Entry 6IGM (electron microscopy, 4.00 A resolution); this record covers chains A and H of the 9 polymer chains in the assembly.

Chain A:
Name: RuvB-like 1
Organism: Homo sapiens
Notes: EC 3.6.4.12
UniProt: Q9Y265 (RUVB1_HUMAN); numbering as in UniProt (aligned over 1-456)
Sequence (456 residues; row label = number of the first residue in the row):
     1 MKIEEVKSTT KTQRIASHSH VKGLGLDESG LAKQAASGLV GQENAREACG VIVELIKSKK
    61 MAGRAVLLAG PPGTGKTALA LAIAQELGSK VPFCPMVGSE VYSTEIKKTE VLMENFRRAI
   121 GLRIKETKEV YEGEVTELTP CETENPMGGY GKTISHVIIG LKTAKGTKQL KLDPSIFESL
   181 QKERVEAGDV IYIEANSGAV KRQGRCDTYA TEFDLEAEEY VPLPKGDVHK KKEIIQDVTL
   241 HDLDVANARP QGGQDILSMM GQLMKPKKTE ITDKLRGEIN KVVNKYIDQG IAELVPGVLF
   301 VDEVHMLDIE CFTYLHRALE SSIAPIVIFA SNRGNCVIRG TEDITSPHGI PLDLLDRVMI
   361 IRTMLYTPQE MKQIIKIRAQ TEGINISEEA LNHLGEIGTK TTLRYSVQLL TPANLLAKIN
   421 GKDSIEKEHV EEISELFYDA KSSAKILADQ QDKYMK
Unresolved in the structure: 1-12, 143-153, 251-268, 447-456
Curated features (UniProtKB/Swiss-Prot):
  - binding site (ATP): Gly-70 to Thr-77
  - modified residue: Lys-453 (N6-acetyllysine)
  - cross-link (Glycyl lysine isopeptide (Lys-Gly)): Lys-2 (interchain with G-Cter in SUMO2), Lys-225 (interchain with G-Cter in SUMO1), Lys-445 (interchain with G-Cter in SUMO2)
  - mutagenesis: Lys-76 (K76M: No effect on interaction with NOPCHAP1), Asp-302 (D302N: Abolishes ATPase activity; inhibition of MYC- and CTNNB1-mediated transformation), Glu-303 (E303Q: Reduces ATPase activity. Decreases interaction with NOPCHAP1. No effect on formation of RUVBL1-RUVBL2 heteromeric complex)

Chain H:
Name: Helicase SRCAP
Organism: Homo sapiens
Notes: EC 3.6.4.-
UniProt: Q6ZRS2 (SRCAP_HUMAN); residue numbers follow UniProt; this construct covers 1-3230
Sequence (3230 residues; row label = number of the first residue in the row):
     1 MQSSPSPAHP QLPVLQTQMV SDGMTGSNPV SPASSSSPAS SGAGGISPQH IAQDSSLDGP
    61 PGPPDGATVP LEGFSLSQAA DLANKGPKWE KSHAEIAEQA KHEAEIETRI AELRKEGFWS
   121 LKRLPKVPEP PRPKGHWDYL CEEMQWLSAD FAQERRWKRG VARKVVRMVI RHHEEQRQKE
   181 ERARREEQAK LRRIASTMAK DVRQFWSNVE KVVQFKQQSR LEEKRKKALD LHLDFIVGQT
   241 EKYSDLLSQS LNQPLTSSKA GSSPCLGSSS AASSPPPPAS RLDDEDGDFQ PQEDEEEDDE
   301 ETIEVEEQQE GNDAEAQRRE IELLRREGEL PLEELLRSLP PQLLEGPSSP SQTPSSHDSD
   361 TRDGPEEGAE EEPPQVLEIK PPPSAVTQRN KQPWHPDEDD EEFTANEEEA EDEEDTIAAE
   421 EQLEGEVDHA MELSELAREG ELSMEELLQQ YAGAYAPGSG SSEDEDEDEV DANSSDCEPE
   481 GPVEAEEPPQ EDSSSQSDSV EDRSEDEEDE HSEEEETSGS SASEESESEE SEDAQSQSQA
   541 DEEEEDDDFG VEYLLARDEE QSEADAGSGP PTPGPTTLGP KKEITDIAAA AESLQPKGYT
   601 LATTQVKTPI PLLLRGQLRE YQHIGLDWLV TMYEKKLNGI LADEMGLGKT IQTISLLAHL
   661 ACEKGNWGPH LIIVPTSVML NWEMELKRWC PSFKILTYYG AQKERKLKRQ GWTKPNAFHV
   721 CITSYKLVLQ DHQAFRRKNW RYLILDEAQN IKNFKSQRWQ SLLNFNSQRR LLLTGTPLQN
   781 SLMELWSLMH FLMPHVFQSH REFKEWFSNP LTGMIEGSQE YNEGLVKRLH KVLRPFLLRR
   841 VKVDVEKQMP KKYEHVIRCR LSKRQRCLYD DFMAQTTTKE TLATGHFMSV INILMQLRKV
   901 CNHPNLFDPR PVTSPFITPG ICFSTASLVL RATDVHPLQR IDMGRFDLIG LEGRVSRYEA
   961 DTFLPRHRLS RRVLLEVATA PDPPPRPKPV KMKVNRMLQP VPKQEGRTVV VVNNPRAPLG
  1021 PVPVRPPPGP ELSAQPTPGP VPQVLPASLM VSASPAGPPL IPASRPPGPV LLPPLQPNSG
  1081 SLPQVLPSPL GVLSGTSRPP TPTLSLKPTP PAPVRLSPAP PPGSSSLLKP LTVPPGYTFP
  1141 PAAATTTSTT TATATTTAVP APTPAPQRLI LSPDMQARLP SGEVVSIGQL ASLAQRPVAN
  1201 AGGSKPLTFQ IQGNKLTLTG AQVRQLAVGQ PRPLQRNVVH LVSAGGQHHL ISQPAHVALI
  1261 QAVAPTPGPT PVSVLPSSTP STTPAPTGLS LPLAANQVPP TMVNNTGVVK IVVRQAPRDG
  1321 LTPVPPLAPA PRPPSSGLPA VLNPRPTLTP GRLPTPTLGT ARAPMPTPTL VRPLLKLVHS
  1381 PSPEVSASAP GAAPLTISSP LHVPSSLPGP ASSPMPIPNS SPLASPVSST VSVPLSSSLP
  1441 ISVPTTLPAP ASAPLTIPIS APLTVSASGP ALLTSVTPPL APVVPAAPGP PSLAPSGASP
  1501 SASALTLGLA TAPSLSSSQT PGHPLLLAPT SSHVPGLNST VAPACSPVLV PASALASPFP
  1561 SAPNPAPAQA SLLAPASSAS QALATPLAPM AAPQTAILAP SPAPPLAPLP VLAPSPGAAP
  1621 VLASSQTPVP VMAPSSTPGT SLASASPVPA PTPVLAPSST QTMLPAPVPS PLPSPASTQT
  1681 LALAPALAPT LGGSSPSQTL SLGTGNPQGP FPTQTLSLTP ASSLVPTPAQ TLSLAPGPPL
  1741 GPTQTLSLAP APPLAPASPV GPAPAHTLTL APASSSASLL APASVQTLTL SPAPVPTLGP
  1801 AAAQTLALAP ASTQSPASQA SSLVVSASGA APLPVTMVSR LPVSKDEPDT LTLRSGPPSP
  1861 PSTATSFGGP RPRRQPPPPP RSPFYLDSLE EKRKRQRSER LERIFQLSEA HGALAPVYGT
  1921 EVLDFCTLPQ PVASPIGPRS PGPSHPTFWT YTEAAHRAVL FPQQRLDQLS EIIERFIFVM
  1981 PPVEAPPPSL HACHPPPWLA PRQAAFQEQL ASELWPRARP LHRIVCNMRT QFPDLRLIQY
  2041 DCGKLQTLAV LLRQLKAEGH RVLIFTQMTR MLDVLEQFLT YHGHLYLRLD GSTRVEQRQA
  2101 LMERFNADKR IFCFILSTRS GGVGVNLTGA DTVVFYDSDW NPTMDAQAQD RCHRIGQTRD
  2161 VHIYRLISER TVEENILKKA NQKRMLGDMA IEGGNFTTAY FKQQTIRELF DMPLEEPSSS
  2221 SVPSAPEEEE ETVASKQTHI LEQALCRAED EEDIRAATQA KAEQVAELAE FNENDGFPAG
  2281 EGEEAGRPGA EDEEMSRAEQ EIAALVEQLT PIERYAMKFL EASLEEVSRE ELKQAEEQVE
  2341 AARKDLDQAK EEVFRLPQEE EEGPGAGDES SCGTGGGTHR RSKKAKAPER PGTRVSERLR
  2401 GARAETQGAN HTPVISAHQT RSTTTPPRCS PARERVPRPA PRPRPTPASA PAAIPALVPV
  2461 PVSAPVPISA PNPITILPVH ILPSPPPPSQ IPPCSSPACT PPPACTPPPA HTPPPAQTCL
  2521 VTPSSPLLLG PPSVPISASV TNLPLGLRPE AELCAQALAS PESLELASVA SSETSSLSLV
  2581 PPKDLLPVAV EILPVSEKNL SLTPSAPSLT LEAGSIPNGQ EQEAPDSAEG TTLTVLPEGE
  2641 ELPLCVSESN GLELPPSAAS DEPLQEPLEA DRTSEELTEA KTPTSSPEKP QELVTAEVAA
  2701 PSTSSSATSS PEGPSPARPP RRRTSADVEI RGQGTGRPGQ PPGPKVLRKL PGRLVTVVEE
  2761 KELVRRRRQQ RGAASTLVPG VSETSASPGS PSVRSMSGPE SSPPIGGPCE AAPSSSLPTP
  2821 PQQPFIARRH IELGVTGGGS PENGDGALLA ITPPAVKRRR GRPPKKNRSP ADAGRGVDEA
  2881 PSSTLKGKTN GADPVPGPET LIVADPVLEP QLIPGPQPLG PQPVHRPNPL LSPVEKRRRG
  2941 RPPKARDLPI PGTISSAGDG NSESRTQPPP HPSPLTPLPP LLVCPTATVA NTVTTVTIST
  3001 SPPKRKRGRP PKNPPSPRPS QLPVLDRDST SVLESCGLGR RRQPQGQGES EGSSSDEDGS
  3061 RPLTRLARLR LEAEGMRGRK SGGSMVVAVI QDDLDLADSG PGGLELTPPV VSLTPKLRST
  3121 RLRPGSLVPP LETEKLPRKR AGAPVGGSPG LAKRGRLQPP SPLGPEGSVE ESEAEASGEE
  3181 EEGDGTPRRR PGPRRLVGTT NQGDQRILRS SAPPSLAGPA VSHRGRKAKT
Unresolved in the structure: 1-850, 875-892, 975-1899, 1941-1958, 2154-2159, 2191-3230
Curated features (UniProtKB/Swiss-Prot):
  - DNA-binding region: Lys-2857 to Ser-2869 (A.T hook 1), Lys-2936 to Leu-2948 (A.T hook 2), Lys-3004 to Ser-3016 (A.T hook 3)
  - binding site (ATP): Asp-643 to Thr-650
  - modified residue: Ser-1172 (Phosphoserine)
  - natural variant: Gln-392 to Thr-3230 (deletion: In DEHMBA), Arg-840 to Thr-3230 (deletion: In DEHMBA), Ser-1278 to Thr-3230 (deletion: In DEHMBA), Leu-1642 to Thr-3230 (deletion: In DEHMBA), Arg-2070 to Thr-3230 (deletion: In DEHMBA), Arg-2435 to Thr-3230 (deletion: In FLHS), Arg-2444 to Thr-3230 (deletion: In FLHS)

How chain A and chain H interact:
Residue-residue contacts - 34 pairs, chain A then chain H:
  Lys-128(A) with Pro-937(H); Leu-938(H), hydrogen bond (side chain-backbone); Gln-939(H)
  Glu-129(A) with Leu-938(H)
  Lys-182(A) with Trp-2015(H)
  Glu-183(A) with Gln-2003(H); Ala-2004(H); Gln-2007(H); Glu-2008(H)
  Arg-184(A) with Gln-2007(H)
  Glu-194(A) with Pro-937(H); Leu-938(H); Arg-940(H), salt bridge
  Asn-196(A) with Ile-941(H); Cys-1926(H)
  Lys-201(A) with Ala-2004(H)
  Gln-203(A) with Gln-2003(H); Gln-2007(H), hydrogen bond
  Glu-218(A) with Gln-2003(H), hydrogen bond
  Ile-234(A) with Gln-939(H), hydrogen bond (backbone-side chain)
  Gln-236(A) with Gln-939(H)
  Leu-243(A) with Asp-942(H); Arg-945(H)
  Asn-247(A) with Arg-945(H); Phe-946(H)
  Lys-274(A) with Ser-1934(H)
  Glu-278(A) with Pro-1931(H); Ala-1933(H)
  Ile-279(A) with Arg-945(H)
  Val-282(A) with Arg-945(H); Pro-1931(H), hydrophobic
  Lys-285(A) with Pro-1931(H)
  Tyr-286(A) with Met-943(H), hydrogen bond; Pro-1929(H), hydrophobic
Also at the interface, not in a pair above, chain A (31 interface residues in all): Glu-126, Val-130, Ala-195, Arg-202, Ala-217, Glu-219, Lys-231, Glu-233, Ala-248, Leu-275, Ile-291
Also at the interface, not in a pair above, chain H (27 interface residues in all): Tyr-1918, Val-1922, Phe-1925, Val-1932, Trp-1998, Pro-2001, Arg-2002, Ala-2011

In short:
31 residues of chain A face 27 of chain H across their interface, with 5 hydrogen bonds and 1 salt bridge.
Polar pairs include Glu-194(A)/Arg-940(H), Lys-128(A)/Leu-938(H) and Gln-203(A)/Gln-2007(H).
Here chain A is RuvB-like 1 and chain H is Helicase SRCAP, both from Homo sapiens. Entry 6IGM (Cryo-EM
Structure of Human SRCAP Complex) was determined by electron microscopy.
